PDB entry 7Z87 | electron microscopy, 2.91 A resolution | chains A and D of the 5 polymer chains in the assembly

Chain A:
Molecule: DNA-dependent protein kinase catalytic subunit
Source organism: Homo sapiens
Notes: EC 2.7.11.1
UniProtKB: P78527 (PRKDC_HUMAN); residues 1-4128 here = UniProt positions 1-4128
Sequence (4128 residues; row label = number of the first residue in the row):
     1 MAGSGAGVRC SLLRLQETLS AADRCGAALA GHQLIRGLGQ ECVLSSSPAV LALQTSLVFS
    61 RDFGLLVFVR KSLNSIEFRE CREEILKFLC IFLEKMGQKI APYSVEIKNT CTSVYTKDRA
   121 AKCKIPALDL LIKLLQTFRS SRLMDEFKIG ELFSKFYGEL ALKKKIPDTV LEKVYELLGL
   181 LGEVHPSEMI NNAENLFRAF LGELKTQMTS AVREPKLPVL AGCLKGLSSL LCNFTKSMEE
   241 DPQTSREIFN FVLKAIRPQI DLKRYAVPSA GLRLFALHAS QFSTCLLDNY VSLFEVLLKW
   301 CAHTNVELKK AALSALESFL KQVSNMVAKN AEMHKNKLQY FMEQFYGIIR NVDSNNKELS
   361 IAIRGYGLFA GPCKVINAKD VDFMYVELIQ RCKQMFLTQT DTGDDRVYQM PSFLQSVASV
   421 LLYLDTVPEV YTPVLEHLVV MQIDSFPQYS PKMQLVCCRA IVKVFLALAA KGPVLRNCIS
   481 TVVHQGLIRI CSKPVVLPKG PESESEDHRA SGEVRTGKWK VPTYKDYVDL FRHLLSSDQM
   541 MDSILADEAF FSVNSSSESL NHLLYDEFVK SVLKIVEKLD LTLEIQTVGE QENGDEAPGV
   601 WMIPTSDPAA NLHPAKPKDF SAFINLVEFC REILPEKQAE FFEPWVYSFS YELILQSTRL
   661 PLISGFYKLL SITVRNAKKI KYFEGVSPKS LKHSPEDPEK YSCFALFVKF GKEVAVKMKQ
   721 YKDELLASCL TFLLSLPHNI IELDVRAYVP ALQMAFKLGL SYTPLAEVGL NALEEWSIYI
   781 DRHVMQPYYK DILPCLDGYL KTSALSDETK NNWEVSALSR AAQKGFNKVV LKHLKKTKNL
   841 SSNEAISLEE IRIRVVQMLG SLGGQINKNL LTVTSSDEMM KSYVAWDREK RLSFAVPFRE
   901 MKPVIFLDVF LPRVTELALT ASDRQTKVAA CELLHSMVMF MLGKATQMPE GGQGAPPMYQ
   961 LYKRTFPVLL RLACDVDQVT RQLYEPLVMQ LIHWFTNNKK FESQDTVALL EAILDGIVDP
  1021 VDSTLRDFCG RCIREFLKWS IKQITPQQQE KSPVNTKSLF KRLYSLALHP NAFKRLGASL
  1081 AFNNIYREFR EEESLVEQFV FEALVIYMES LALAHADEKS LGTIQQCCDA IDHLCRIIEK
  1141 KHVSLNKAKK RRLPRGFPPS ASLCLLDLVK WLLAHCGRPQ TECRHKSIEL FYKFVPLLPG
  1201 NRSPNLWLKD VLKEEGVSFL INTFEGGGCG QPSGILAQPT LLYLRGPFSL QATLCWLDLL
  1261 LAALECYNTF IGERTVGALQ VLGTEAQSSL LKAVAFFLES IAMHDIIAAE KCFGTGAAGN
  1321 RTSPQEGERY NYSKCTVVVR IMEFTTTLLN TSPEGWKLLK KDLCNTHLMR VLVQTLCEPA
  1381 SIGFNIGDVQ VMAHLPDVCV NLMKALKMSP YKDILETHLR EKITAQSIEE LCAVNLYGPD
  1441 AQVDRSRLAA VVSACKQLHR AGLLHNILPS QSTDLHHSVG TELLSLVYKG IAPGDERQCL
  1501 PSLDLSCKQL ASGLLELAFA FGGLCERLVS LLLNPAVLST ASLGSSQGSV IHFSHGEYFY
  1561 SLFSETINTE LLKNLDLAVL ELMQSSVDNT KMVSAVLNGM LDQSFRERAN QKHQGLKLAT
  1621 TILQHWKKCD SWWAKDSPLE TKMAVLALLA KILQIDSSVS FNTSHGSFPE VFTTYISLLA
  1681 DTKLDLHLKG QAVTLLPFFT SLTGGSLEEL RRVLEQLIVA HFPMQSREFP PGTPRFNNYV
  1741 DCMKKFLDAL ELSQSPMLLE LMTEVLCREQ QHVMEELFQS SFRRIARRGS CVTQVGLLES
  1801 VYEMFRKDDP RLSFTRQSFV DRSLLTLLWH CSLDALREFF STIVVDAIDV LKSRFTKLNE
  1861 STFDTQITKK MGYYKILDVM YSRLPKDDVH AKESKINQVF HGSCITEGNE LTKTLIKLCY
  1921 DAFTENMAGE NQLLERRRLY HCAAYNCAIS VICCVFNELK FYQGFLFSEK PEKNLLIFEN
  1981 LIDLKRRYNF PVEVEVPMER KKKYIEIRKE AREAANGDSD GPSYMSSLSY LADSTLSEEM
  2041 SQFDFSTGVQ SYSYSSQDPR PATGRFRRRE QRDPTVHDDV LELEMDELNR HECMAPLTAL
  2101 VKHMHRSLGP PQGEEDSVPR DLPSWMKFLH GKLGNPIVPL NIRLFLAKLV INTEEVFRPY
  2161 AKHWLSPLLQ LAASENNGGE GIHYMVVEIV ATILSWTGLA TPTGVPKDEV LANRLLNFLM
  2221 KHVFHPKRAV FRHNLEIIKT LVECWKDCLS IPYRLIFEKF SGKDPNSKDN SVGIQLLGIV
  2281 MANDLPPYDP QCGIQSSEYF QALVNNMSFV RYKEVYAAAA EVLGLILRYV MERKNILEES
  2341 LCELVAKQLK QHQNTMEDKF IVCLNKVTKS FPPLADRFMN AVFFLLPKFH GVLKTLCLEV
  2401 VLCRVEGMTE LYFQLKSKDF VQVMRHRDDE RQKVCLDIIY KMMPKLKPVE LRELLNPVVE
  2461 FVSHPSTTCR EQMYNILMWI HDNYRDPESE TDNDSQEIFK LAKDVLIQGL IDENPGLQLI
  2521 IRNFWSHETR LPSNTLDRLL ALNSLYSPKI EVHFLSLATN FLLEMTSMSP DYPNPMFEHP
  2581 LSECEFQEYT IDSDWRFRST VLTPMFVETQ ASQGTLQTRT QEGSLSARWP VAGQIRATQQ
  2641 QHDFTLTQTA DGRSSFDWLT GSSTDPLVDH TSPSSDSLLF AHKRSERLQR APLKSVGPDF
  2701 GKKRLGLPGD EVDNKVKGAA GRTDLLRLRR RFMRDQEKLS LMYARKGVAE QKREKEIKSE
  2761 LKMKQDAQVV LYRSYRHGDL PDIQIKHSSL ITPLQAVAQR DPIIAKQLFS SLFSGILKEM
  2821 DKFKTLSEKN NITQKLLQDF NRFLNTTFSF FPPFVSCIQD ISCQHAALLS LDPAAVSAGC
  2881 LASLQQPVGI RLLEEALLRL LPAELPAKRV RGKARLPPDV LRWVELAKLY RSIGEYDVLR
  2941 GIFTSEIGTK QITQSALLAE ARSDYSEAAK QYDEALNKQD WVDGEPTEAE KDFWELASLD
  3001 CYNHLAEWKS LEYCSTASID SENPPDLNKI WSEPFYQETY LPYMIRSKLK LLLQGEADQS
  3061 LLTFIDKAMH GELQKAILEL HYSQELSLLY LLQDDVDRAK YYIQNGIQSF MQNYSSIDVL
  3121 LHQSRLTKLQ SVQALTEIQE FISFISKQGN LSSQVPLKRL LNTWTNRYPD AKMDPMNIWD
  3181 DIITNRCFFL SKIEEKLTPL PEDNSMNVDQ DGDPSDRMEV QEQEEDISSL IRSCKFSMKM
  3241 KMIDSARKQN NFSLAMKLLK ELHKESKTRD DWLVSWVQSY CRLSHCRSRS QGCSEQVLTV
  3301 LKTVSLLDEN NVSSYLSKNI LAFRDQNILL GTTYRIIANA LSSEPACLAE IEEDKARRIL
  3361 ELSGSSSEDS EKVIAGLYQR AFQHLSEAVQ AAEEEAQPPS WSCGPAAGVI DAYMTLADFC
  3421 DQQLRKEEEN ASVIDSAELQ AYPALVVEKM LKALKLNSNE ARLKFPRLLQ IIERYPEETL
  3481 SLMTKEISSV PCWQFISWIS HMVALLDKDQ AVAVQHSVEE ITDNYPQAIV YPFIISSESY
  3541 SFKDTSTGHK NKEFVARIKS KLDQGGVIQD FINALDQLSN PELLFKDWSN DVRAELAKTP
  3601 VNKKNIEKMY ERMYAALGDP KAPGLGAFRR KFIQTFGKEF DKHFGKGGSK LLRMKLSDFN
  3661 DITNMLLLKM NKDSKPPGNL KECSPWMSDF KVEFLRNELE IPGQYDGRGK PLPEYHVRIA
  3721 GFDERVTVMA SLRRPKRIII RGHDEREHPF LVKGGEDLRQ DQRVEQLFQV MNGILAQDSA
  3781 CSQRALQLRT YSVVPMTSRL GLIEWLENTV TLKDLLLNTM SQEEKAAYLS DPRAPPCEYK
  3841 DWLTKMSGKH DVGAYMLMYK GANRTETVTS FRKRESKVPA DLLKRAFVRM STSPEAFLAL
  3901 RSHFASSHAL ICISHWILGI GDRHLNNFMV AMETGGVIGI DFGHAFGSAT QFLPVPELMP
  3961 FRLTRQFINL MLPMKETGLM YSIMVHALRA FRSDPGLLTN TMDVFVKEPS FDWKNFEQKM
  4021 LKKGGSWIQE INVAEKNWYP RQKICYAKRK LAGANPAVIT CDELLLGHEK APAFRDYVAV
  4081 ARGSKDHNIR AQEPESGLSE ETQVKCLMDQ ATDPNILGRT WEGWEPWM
Unresolved in the structure: 1-6, 497-516, 547-556, 583-606, 686-698, 1231-1240, 1304-1322, 1495-1497, 1542-1549, 1995-2033, 2051-2081, 2109-2118, 2581-2732, 2770-2778, 2900-2916, 3200-3225, 3362-3367, 3395-3405, 4013-4037
Small-molecule neighbours: Nedisertib (1IX; (S)-[2-chloranyl-4-fluoranyl-5-(7-morpholin-4-ylquinazolin-4-yl)phenyl]-(6-methoxypyridazin-3-yl)methanol): Met3729, Ala3730, Ser3731, Pro3735, Leu3751, Lys3753, Asp3761, Tyr3791, Ile3803, Glu3804, Trp3805, Leu3806, Thr3809, Thr3811, Asp3814, His3924, Asn3926, Asn3927, Met3929, Ile3940, Asp3941
Swiss-Prot annotation at these positions:
  - region: Leu1503 to Leu1538 (Interaction with C1D), Glu2737 to Gln2765 (May split the end of the DNA molecule, with the two strands separating around the region), Val3728 to Arg3734 (G-loop), Gly3919 to Asn3927 (Catalytic loop), Gly3939 to Thr3964 (Activation loop)
  - site: Asp2020, Gly2021 (Cleavage)
  - modified residue: Lys117 (N6-acetyllysine), Ser511 (Phosphoserine), Ser687 (Phosphoserine), Lys828 (N6-acetyllysine), Ser841 (Phosphoserine), Ser893 (Phosphoserine), Ser1065 (Phosphoserine), Lys1209 (N6-acetyllysine), Lys1970 (N6-acetyllysine), Ser2056 (Phosphoserine), Lys2259 (N6-acetyllysine), Thr2535 (Phosphothreonine), Thr2609 (Phosphothreonine), Ser2612 (Phosphoserine), Thr2638 (Phosphothreonine), Thr2647 (Phosphothreonine), Ser2789 (Phosphoserine), Ser3205 (Phosphoserine), Lys3241 (N6-acetyllysine), Lys3260 (N6-acetyllysine) and 6 more in UniProt
  - natural variant: Lys263 (K263N: In a lung adenocarcinoma sample), Gly500 (G500S: In a metastatic melanoma sample), Arg1136 (R1136H: In a colorectal adenocarcinoma sample), Arg1447 (R1447M: In a lung squamous cell carcinoma sample), Ala1680 (A1680V: In a metastatic melanoma sample), Ser2810 (S2810N: In a metastatic melanoma sample), Gly2941 (G2941A: In a lung neuroendocrine carcinoma sample), Leu3062 (L3062R: In IMD26), Ala3574 (A3574V: In IMD26)
  - mutagenesis: Leu1510 (L1510P: Loss of interaction with C1D), Glu1516 to Leu1517 (Loss of interaction with C1D), Thr2609 (T2609A: Leads to radiation sensitivity and impaired DSB joining. Gives rise to reduced phosphorylation; when associated with A-2612), Ser2612 (S2612A: Reduced phosphorylation; when associated with A-2609), Thr2638 (T2638A: Alleviates phosphorylation, leaves a fully active enzyme with compromised cellular resistance to ionizing radiation without affecting DNA end joining; when associated with A-2647), Thr2647 (T2647A: Alleviates phosphorylation, leaves a fully active enzyme with compromised cellular resistance to ionizing radiation without affecting DNA end joining; when associated with A-2638)
What the authors report for this chain:
  - binding site for the 26-nt DNA strand (chain D): Arg820, Lys832
  - contacts within the chain: Arg36-Gln823 (hydrogen bond), Gln40-Gln823 (hydrogen bond), Phe88-Phe826, Ile91-Phe826, Arg36-Phe826 (backbone contact), Gln40-Phe826 (backbone contact), Glu84-Phe826 (backbone contact), Lys87-Phe826 (backbone contact), Glu94-Lys835 (salt bridge), Ala49-Tyr3101 (hydrophobic contact), Val50-Tyr3101 (hydrophobic contact), Leu53-Tyr3101 (hydrophobic contact)
  - conformationally variable residues (order/disorder transition): Ser816 to Lys836, Thr837 to Ile846, Asp2735 to Gln2768
  - catalytic residues: Ser3731, Asp3922, His3924 (proposed by the authors, not directly observed)

Chain D:
Molecule: 26-nt DNA strand
Sequence (26 nucleotides; numbered 1 to 26; the number before each row is that of its first residue):
     1 CCCGCTGCCG ATTCCGCTGG AACATT

Chain A / chain D interface:
Residue-residue contacts (18):
  Arg119(A) with DC14(D), salt bridge to the phosphate
  Ala120(A) with DT13(D), phosphate contact
  Ala121(A) with DT13(D), hydrogen bond to the phosphate
  Pro167(A) with DT12(D), phosphate contact; DT13(D), phosphate contact
  Asp168(A) with DT12(D), phosphate contact
  Thr169(A) with DA11(D), phosphate contact; DT12(D), hydrogen bond to the phosphate
  Pro218(A) with DA11(D), phosphate contact
  Arg264(A) with DC9(D), base contact
  Arg820(A) with DG4(D), salt bridge to the phosphate
  Lys832(A) with DC3(D), salt bridge to the phosphate
  Arg2311(A) with DC8(D), salt bridge to the phosphate
  Ser2740(A) with DC1(D), hydrogen bond to the base
  Tyr2743(A) with DC1(D), base contact; DC2(D), base contact
  Ala2744(A) with DC1(D), hydrogen bond to the base
  Gln2751(A) with DC3(D), phosphate contact
Also at the interface, not in a pair above, chain A (20 interface residues in all): Lys122, Lys2313, Leu2739, Leu2741, Gly2747
Also at the interface, not in a pair above, chain D (12 interface residues in all): DG7, DG10

In short:
20 residues of chain A face 12 of chain D across their interface; the contacts include 4 hydrogen bonds and 4
salt bridges. Polar pairs include Ser2740(A)-DC1(D), Ala2744(A)-DC1(D) and Ala121(A)-DT13(D). The paper
reports catalytic residues Ser3731(A), Asp3922(A) and His3924(A); a binding site for the 26-nt DNA strand
(chain D) at Arg820(A) and Lys832(A).
Here chain A is DNA-dependent protein kinase catalytic subunit (Homo sapiens) and chain D is a 26-nt DNA
strand. Entry 7Z87 (DNA-PK in the active state) was determined by electron microscopy (same publication as
7Z88).
